Entry 9GMD (electron microscopy, 4.00 A resolution); this record covers chains F and J of the 6 polymer chains in the assembly.

== Chain F ==
Molecule: Chromosome partition protein MukE
Organism: Escherichia coli
Reference sequence: P22524 (MUKE_ECOLI); residues 1-234 here = UniProt positions 1-234
Amino-acid sequence (234 residues; numbered 1 to 234; the number before each row is that of its first residue):
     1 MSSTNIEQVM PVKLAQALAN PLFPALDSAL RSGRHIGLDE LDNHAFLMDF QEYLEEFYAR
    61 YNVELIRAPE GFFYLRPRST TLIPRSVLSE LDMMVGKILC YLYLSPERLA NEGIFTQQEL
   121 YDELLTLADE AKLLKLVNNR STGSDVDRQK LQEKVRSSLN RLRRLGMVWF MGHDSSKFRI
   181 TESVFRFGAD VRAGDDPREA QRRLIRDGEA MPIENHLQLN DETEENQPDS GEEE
Not modelled in the structure: 1-6, 210-234

== Chain J ==
Molecule: Probable RecBCD inhibitor gp5.9
Organism: Escherichia phage T7
Reference sequence: P20406 (GP59_BPT7); residue numbers follow UniProt; this construct covers 1-52
Amino-acid sequence (55 residues; each row starts with the number of its first residue; numbers below 1 keep their minus sign (Gly-2 is residue -2)):
    -2 GPGMSRDLVT IPRDVWNDIQ GYIDSLEREN DSLKNQLMEA DEYVAELEEK LNGTS
Not modelled in the structure: -2 to 2, 50-52
Sequence notes: expression tag (-2 to 0)

== How chain F and chain J interact ==
Pairs across the interface - 6 pairs, chain F then chain J:
  Ser79(F) - Asn14(J)
  Thr80(F) - Asn14(J)
  Arg85(F) - Arg25(J)
  Val87(F) - Arg25(J)
  Asn138(F) - Glu36(J)
  Arg140(F) - Gln33(J)
Other interface residues (no listed pair), chain F (7 interface residues in all): Val137

== Summary ==
7 residues of chain F and 4 residues of chain J are in contact.
Chain F is Chromosome partition protein MukE (Escherichia coli) and chain J is Probable RecBCD inhibitor gp5.9
(Escherichia phage T7); the structure, MukEF in complex with the phage protein gp5.9 (focus), was determined
by electron microscopy together with 9GM6, 9GM7, 9GM8, 9GM9, 9GMA and 9GMB from the same study.
